PDB entry 6YWV | electron microscopy, 3.03 A resolution | chains A and J of the 43 polymer chains in the assembly

# Chain A
Molecule: 23 S rRNA
Source organism: Neurospora crassa OR74A
Sequence (3464 nucleotides; row label = number of the first residue in the row; note: 28 numbers in that range are skipped by the numbering (no residue carries them; nothing is unmodelled there); a row labelled like 1655A-1655Z holds insertion residues (1655A, then the next letters in order)):
     1 AAAUGUAAUG GAUAUAAAGC UUAUGUUUAU AUAUAUAGAC AUAUAUAAGU AUAUAAAGAG
    61 ACUACUACCA AUAGCUACAC UAUGUAUUAA GGAGAGUAUA ACUUAAUUUA UGUUUAUGAU
   121 UUUAUCAUAC CCCUAAAAAU GACACCGAGG AGCAAGGGUC GGGUUAGCAU CCUGGUUCGU
   181 ACACCUUGGU GACCUAGGCU AGUACCAGGU CCCCCUCUAA GGGACUUGUC CCCCUCUAAG
   241 GGACUUGCGU CGGUCCUAUC CUAGGCCGAA UAGGUGAAUA AAUACUUACG GACGGCCUUG
   301 GUCUGUCCUA GAGGUUAUCA ACAUAUGAAC UCUUAGAGAA AUUACUUAAU AAACGAAGUG
   361 AAUUGAAAUA UCUUAUUAAC UUCAGGAAAA GAAAUCAAAC GAGAUUCUAU GAUUAGUGUG
   421 AACGAAAAUA GAGCAGCCUA UUAAAAUAAG UAAAAUGGCU UUAAAGCUGU UUGAAUAUUG
   481 UGGGGAACCU UCCUCAAAGG CUAAAUAUAA UACAUGAGUU ACAGAGAAAA GUACCGUGAG
   541 GGAAAGCUUU GAAAUAGUAG UUUUAUAAGC AGCUCAAGCA AUAAGAAAGC GAGAGCGUAC
   601 CUUUUGCAUA AUGGGUCACC AAGUUAAUUU UAGAUGCGAG CGAAUUUAUU UAUGUUUUUA
   661 CUGAUUAAAC AAUAUAAUGA AUCAUAAUUA UUUUUGUAAC GAGUAUUAGU AUUAAAUCUU
   721 AAUUUAAUAU UAGUAUAAGU UUUCAGUAUG GCGGCUACAU AGCAUAAUCU AUGCAGCCAG
   781 CCAAUAAUUG GAUUUCCAAU CCAAUUUCGG UAAUAAAUAG AUGUGCAUAG UUAAACCGAU
   841 CAUUAAAAUA AUGAAUAGUG UCUAAAGUUA GACCCGAAGC CUGGUGAUCU UACUAUAGUC
   901 AGGACUAUAA AGGUCCGAAC GGGUUAUCGU UGCAAAGAUA UCCGAAGAAC UAUGGUAAGC
   961 GAGUGAAAGA CAACACUGAC UAGGAUAGCU GGUUUUCUGC GAAACCUAUA AUAGUAGGCA
  1021 AUUUAAGUAA CAUCUUAGUA GGUACAGAAC UUAAUCUCAG ACAAGAUGUA GAUUUUCAUA
  1081 CCUAUGUUUA GGUAUGAAAU GCAUUUUUUU UUGUAUACAU CGGGGGAUCG UGAAGAUUUU
  1141 AUCGGUGAGU AUGUAGACUC GGAAUGACAA AGAUGAAUCU UGAAUAAUCA GACAUAGAAU
  1201 GAUAAGGUUG UAUGUCAAAA GGGAAACAGC CCAGAACAAG AGUUAAGGUU CCAAAAUUAU
  1261 UAUUAAGUGA AAUAAAGAAA GUUUUUAUAU AAGUCGACAA GAAGAUGGGC UUGGAAGCAG
  1321 CCAUAAUUUA AAGAUCUCGU AACAGAGCAC UUGUUAAAUC UUAAAAGCAU CGAAAAUUUA
  1381 ACGGAUCUAA AUAAUAUACC GAAACCUUGU CCAUAUGUAA CAUUAGUAAU AAUAUGCUAU
  1441 UAAUGUUAUU UGAUGGGGUA GCAGAACGUU GAGUGAAUCU UAGAUUUUUU UUUUAUAACU
  1501 AAAUAUAGAU GAUAACUCAA GUGAGAAUGG UGACAUGAGU AACAAAAAAG AGUUUAAGGU
  1561 ACCUAAAAGG UAUCUUAGAG UCUCGCCUAA AGCUUAUGGC UACGUCAAGU AACGGCCUCU
  1621 AAGUUUAUAA UCUGAAGAUU AUGACGAUGA GAAAA
1655A-1655Z UAACGCGCAGAAGUGCGCUGCUUUGA
1656A-1656B UA
  1676 CUU
  1687 AUGGUACCAA CAUUUAAAAG UGAAAAUUGU GCAGGAAGGA UCAGUAUCCU UUCAUUCUUA
  1747 UGUGGGGGAG UGGACAAAAC UGAACAGAGU GUAUCUGAAC ACAGAUGAGU CCACACCCCC
  1807 CCCCAUGUAA UGAAUGAAUG ACAAACCGUA CCUAGAAUCU GAAACAAGUA AGCUAGUAGA
  1867 GAAUACGAAG GCGUGAAUGA GAUAACAAUC AUAAAGGAAC UCGGCAAACU AACUACCGUA
  1927 ACUUAGGGAU AAGGAGAGCU CAUUAGUCUC GAUUAAUACG AGUAAAAAGG AAGAAGCAUG
  1987 GAAUAUUGUU GUACGACUGU UUAAUUAAAA CAAAGCACUU UGCAAAAAGA CGAUAAGUCU
  2047 AAGUAUUGAG UGUGAUUUCU GCCCGAUGCC GGCUGGUUAA CGAAUUUUCU AAAUUGAAAA
  2107 AAAAUUUGGU UUCAGAGGAA CCCCCGGUUA AUGGCGGCCU UAGCGUGAGG GUCCUAAGGU
  2167 AGCGAAAUGC CUUGGCCGUU AAAUGCGGUC UUGCAUGAAU GAUGUAACGA UACAACAGCU
  2227 GUCUCUAUGA UUGACUCAGU GAAAUUGGAA UAACUGUGCA GAUACAGUUU ACCUCUAGUU
  2287 AGACGAGAAG ACCCUAUGCA GCUUUACUGU UACUAAUUAU UGAAUACGAU UCUGAAAAUU
  2347 UCCAGUGUAA AAGGUAAUCG AUAAGAUAUA AUUGAAACAC CUUUAUUUUU CUAUCGUAUU
  2407 AUUAAACCUU AAAUUAAGGA ACAAUUGUUA GAAGACAGUU UAUGCGGGGC ACAGGCCCCA
  2467 UAAAGAGUAA AUGGGUGUGU CUAAAAUUUA UAAAUUUAUG UUUGCAAUUU UUUAUAGUGA
  2527 UUAUAUAUCA AAUCAUCUUU AUGCUAUUCA UAGAGUGUAU UUAUUAUAUU CCUUGGGUAC
  2587 AGUAUAAAAA UUAUAUAUGU AUUAAUUUAC AUAUAUUUUU UCUAAGAAAU UAGGUAAGAU
  2647 UUUGUUUAUA GAGAAAUUAG AUGUAAAAAA AAAAUCUUAU GAGGGCGGUA UUUAAUAAUC
  2707 CGCUUCUAAU AUUUUUUUGU AGUUAUUAUU AUAAAUUUAA UAAUAAUCAU GUUUAUUACU
  2767 UAAAAAGCUU AAUGGCUUAA UCUUGCCUUA CUGUUUGAUU AACAACAAAU CUUACAGUCG
  2827 CGUAAGCGGG GCAUAGGAUC ACAAGAUACA AAAAGGAAAG AUCUUGGAUU UUUGGAAAAG
  2887 CUACGCUAGG GAUAACAGGC UAAUUUGCGC AAGAGUGUAC AAAAUGAGUG CGCGGUUUGG
  2947 CACCUCGAUG UCGGCUUGAC UAAUCCUCAU GGAUGCAGAA ACUAUGUAGG GUACGACUGU
  3007 UCGUCGAUUA AAAAGUUACA UGAGCUGGGU UAAAUACGUC GUGAGACAGU AUGGUUUCUA
  3067 UCUUCUAGAG GGAAUUAGAA UAUAAUAAGG AUUAACCUUU GUACGAAAGG AACAUGGGGU
  3127 ACUAUUGUUA UACCUAGUUG UAUAACAGUU UUAUUAACCU CUGGUUUACC UGUUGUUUAU
  3187 GUGCCUUAUA UUAAUUUCAU GUGUGAUGCU CCGCAAGGAU AUUACAGGGA UGUUACCGUC
  3247 ACUUGAGUAA AUACAAUAGC AUAAGCAUGG CAGGAAAGCU AAGUUAGUCA AAAAUAAGUG
  3307 CUGAAAGCAU AUAGGCACGA AAUUUACCUU AAGAUAUUUC UUAAAUAUAC GUAAGAAAAU
  3367 AUUACGUUAA UAGGCUUAGU UUGUAAUAAU CUAGAGAUUU UAAGGAACUA AGUACUAAUU
  3427 UUAUAAAAAA CUGAAUGAUU AAUAUAUCUU ACAUUUUC
Disordered / not traced: 1-4, 35-40, 121-309, 646-817, 1084-1089, 1126-1138, 1433-1437, 1655A-1655Z, 1656A-1656B, 1687, 1728-1828, 1918-1919, 1943-1980, 2066-2207, 2336-2398, 2449-2459, 2493-2504, 2525-2528, 2557-2579, 2599-2628, 2695-2703, 2738-2743, 3138-3147, 3194-3231, 3391-3407, 3460-3464
Ion coordination: Mg2+ site 1 near A105 (its only coordinating residue here); Mg2+ site 2 near A328 (its only coordinating residue here); Mg2+ site 3 near A335 (its only coordinating residue here); Mg2+ site 4: A335, G336; K+ site 1 near A367 (its only coordinating residue here); Mg2+ site 5 near G411 (its only coordinating residue here); K+ site 2 near A415 (its only coordinating residue here); Mg2+ site 6: A453, G466; Mg2+ site 7 near A453 (its only coordinating residue here); K+ site 3 near A465 (its only coordinating residue here); Mg2+ site 8: A486, A2859; Mg2+ site 9 near A497 (its only coordinating residue here); 99 more Mg2+ sites not listed; 19 more K+ sites not listed
Ligand contacts:
  - NAD (nicotinamide-adenine-dinucleotide): A2755, G2757, U2759, U2760
  - spermine (SPM): U1249, U1250, C1251, A1270, A1271, C1382, G1383, G1384, A1385, U1392

# Chain J
Name: 50S ribosomal subunit protein L15
Source organism: Neurospora crassa OR74A
UniProt: Q7SB98 (Q7SB98_NEUCR); numbering as in UniProt (aligned over 1-312)
Amino-acid sequence (312 residues; each row starts with the number of its first residue):
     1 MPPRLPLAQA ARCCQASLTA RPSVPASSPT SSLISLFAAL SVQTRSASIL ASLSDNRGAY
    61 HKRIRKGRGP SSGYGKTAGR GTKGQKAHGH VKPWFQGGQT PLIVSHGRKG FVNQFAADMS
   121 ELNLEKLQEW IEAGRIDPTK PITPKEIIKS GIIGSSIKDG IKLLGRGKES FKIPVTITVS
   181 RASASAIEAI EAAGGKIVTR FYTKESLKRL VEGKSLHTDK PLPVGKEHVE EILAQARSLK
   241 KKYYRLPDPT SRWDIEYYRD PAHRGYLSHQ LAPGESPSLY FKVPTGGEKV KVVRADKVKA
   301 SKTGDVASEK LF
Disordered / not traced: 1-46, 290-312
Ion coordination: Mg2+: Gly79 (shared with A1186(A) of chain A)

# Chain A / chain J interface
Residue-residue contacts - 205 pairs, chain A then chain J:
  G365(A) with Lys92(J), hydrogen bond to the phosphate
  A366(A) with Lys92(J), phosphate contact; Trp94(J), phosphate contact
  A367(A) with Gln85(J), hydrogen bond to the base; Trp94(J), phosphate contact; Phe95(J), base contact
  A399(A) with Thr203(J), phosphate contact; Pro247(J), sugar contact; Asp248(J), sugar contact; Thr250(J), hydrogen bond to the sugar
  C400(A) with Arg209(J), hydrogen bond to the sugar; Tyr244(J), sugar contact; Arg245(J), salt bridge to the phosphate; Pro247(J), phosphate contact; Asp248(J), hydrogen bond to the phosphate
  G401(A) with Arg209(J), sugar contact; Lys242(J), salt bridge to the phosphate; Tyr244(J), phosphate contact; Arg245(J), phosphate contact
  A402(A) with Tyr244(J), hydrogen bond to the phosphate
  A415(A) with Gln114(J), sugar contact
  A421(A) with Trp94(J), hydrogen bond to the phosphate
  A422(A) with Trp94(J), hydrogen bond to the phosphate
  U602(A) with Lys76(J), salt bridge to the phosphate
  U603(A) with Lys76(J), salt bridge to the phosphate; Lys83(J), hydrogen bond to the phosphate
  U604(A) with Thr82(J), phosphate contact; Lys83(J), salt bridge to the phosphate
  G623(A) with Lys66(J), sugar contact; Arg68(J), salt bridge to the phosphate; Thr77(J), base contact; Ala78(J), base contact; Arg80(J), hydrogen bond to the base
  A632(A) with His61(J), base contact
  G633(A) with Gly58(J), hydrogen bond to the sugar; Ala59(J), hydrogen bond to the base; His61(J), hydrogen bond to the base
  A634(A) with Asn56(J), sugar contact; Gly58(J), sugar contact; Ala59(J), sugar contact
  U635(A) with Asn56(J), sugar contact
  A639(A) with Lys126(J), hydrogen bond to the sugar; Trp130(J), phosphate contact
  G640(A) with Trp130(J), phosphate contact; Arg135(J), salt bridge to the phosphate; Ser155(J), hydrogen bond to the base
  C641(A) with Ser155(J), hydrogen bond to the base
  A821(A) with Lys149(J), salt bridge to the phosphate; Val211(J), sugar contact; Glu212(J), phosphate contact
  U822(A) with Val211(J), phosphate contact; Glu212(J), sugar contact
  G825(A) with Ser155(J), hydrogen bond to the base
  C826(A) with Ser155(J), hydrogen bond to the base
  A827(A) with Ile153(J), base contact; Gly154(J), base contact; Ser156(J), hydrogen bond to the base
  U828(A) with Lys126(J), base contact; Ile152(J), base contact; Ile153(J), hydrogen bond to the base
  A829(A) with Glu121(J), hydrogen bond to the sugar; Asn123(J), hydrogen bond to the base; Leu164(J), base contact; Arg166(J), salt bridge to the phosphate
  A833(A) with Lys109(J), salt bridge to the phosphate; Gly110(J), sugar contact; Phe111(J), hydrogen bond to the sugar
  A834(A) with Phe111(J), sugar contact; Asn113(J), hydrogen bond to the sugar
  A835(A) with Asn113(J), sugar contact; Ala116(J), sugar contact
  C836(A) with Arg181(J), salt bridge to the phosphate; Trp253(J), sugar contact
  C837(A) with Lys162(J), salt bridge to the phosphate; Arg181(J), salt bridge to the phosphate; Tyr257(J), phosphate contact; His263(J), salt bridge to the phosphate
  G838(A) with Glu121(J), hydrogen bond to the base; Lys162(J), salt bridge to the phosphate; Leu164(J), base contact; Ser183(J), phosphate contact; Ala184(J), hydrogen bond to the phosphate
  A839(A) with Leu164(J), phosphate contact; Gly165(J), hydrogen bond to the phosphate; Arg166(J), hydrogen bond to the base; Lys168(J), salt bridge to the phosphate; Ser183(J), hydrogen bond to the phosphate; Ser185(J), hydrogen bond to the phosphate
  U840(A) with Lys168(J), salt bridge to the phosphate
  U863(A) with Ala59(J), base contact; Tyr60(J), sugar contact; His61(J), hydrogen bond to the sugar
  A864(A) with His61(J), sugar contact; Lys62(J), hydrogen bond to the sugar; Arg63(J), phosphate contact; Ile64(J), phosphate contact
  A865(A) with Arg63(J), phosphate contact; Ile64(J), hydrogen bond to the phosphate
  A866(A) with Lys66(J), salt bridge to the phosphate
  U868(A) with His90(J), salt bridge to the phosphate; Pro93(J), phosphate contact
  U869(A) with His90(J), salt bridge to the phosphate; Pro93(J), phosphate contact
  C873(A) with Arg80(J), salt bridge to the phosphate; Ala87(J), hydrogen bond to the base
  G988(A) with Gln85(J), hydrogen bond to the sugar; His88(J), phosphate contact
  C989(A) with Gly84(J), phosphate contact; His88(J), salt bridge to the phosphate
  U990(A) with Lys83(J), salt bridge to the phosphate; His88(J), salt bridge to the phosphate
  G991(A) with Lys83(J), salt bridge to the phosphate
  U993(A) with Gly67(J), hydrogen bond to the sugar; Lys76(J), hydrogen bond to the base; Thr77(J), base contact
  U994(A) with Gly67(J), phosphate contact; Arg68(J), hydrogen bond to the base; Gly69(J), hydrogen bond to the phosphate; Gly75(J), phosphate contact; Lys76(J), phosphate contact
  U995(A) with Arg68(J), base contact; Gly69(J), phosphate contact; Pro70(J), phosphate contact
  U996(A) with Ser71(J), hydrogen bond to the phosphate; Ser72(J), base contact
  C997(A) with Ser71(J), hydrogen bond to the phosphate; Ser72(J), base contact
  A1008(A) with Gln99(J), hydrogen bond to the sugar
  U1009(A) with Gly97(J), hydrogen bond to the sugar; Gly98(J), sugar contact; Gln99(J), sugar contact
  G1014(A) with Gln85(J), hydrogen bond to the sugar; Gly97(J), hydrogen bond to the base
  U1015(A) with Gly84(J), phosphate contact; Gln85(J), hydrogen bond to the phosphate; Lys86(J), hydrogen bond to the phosphate; Phe95(J), sugar contact; Gly97(J), base contact
  A1016(A) with Lys86(J), salt bridge to the phosphate; Phe95(J), sugar contact; Gln96(J), sugar contact; Gly97(J), sugar contact
  A1187(A) with Gly81(J), phosphate contact; Lys86(J), salt bridge to the phosphate
  U1188(A) with Gly81(J), phosphate contact; Thr82(J), hydrogen bond to the phosphate
  U1444(A) with Arg57(J), sugar contact
  G1445(A) with Arg57(J), salt bridge to the phosphate
  A1460(A) with Thr77(J), phosphate contact; Gly81(J), sugar contact
  G1461(A) with Thr77(J), hydrogen bond to the phosphate; Gly79(J), hydrogen bond to the phosphate; Arg80(J), hydrogen bond to the phosphate; Gly81(J), hydrogen bond to the phosphate
  C1462(A) with Tyr74(J), phosphate contact; Gly79(J), phosphate contact
  A1463(A) with Ser72(J), base contact; Tyr74(J), hydrogen bond to the phosphate
  G1464(A) with Lys62(J), hydrogen bond to the base
  A1465(A) with Lys62(J), phosphate contact
  G1473(A) with Leu50(J), base contact
  U1474(A) with Ser48(J), hydrogen bond to the sugar; Leu50(J), sugar contact; Ala51(J), base contact
  A1515(A) with Ala51(J), base contact
  C1516(A) with Ala51(J), sugar contact; Leu53(J), hydrogen bond to the sugar
  U1517(A) with Leu53(J), sugar contact; Ser54(J), sugar contact; Tyr60(J), phosphate contact
  C1518(A) with Tyr60(J), hydrogen bond to the phosphate
  U1522(A) with Arg63(J), hydrogen bond to the base; Arg65(J), hydrogen bond to the base
  G1523(A) with Arg65(J), salt bridge to the phosphate; Arg68(J), salt bridge to the phosphate
  A2811(A) with Gln99(J), hydrogen bond to the base
  C2812(A) with Gln99(J), base contact; Leu102(J), sugar contact
  A2813(A) with Leu102(J), sugar contact; His106(J), hydrogen bond to the sugar
  A2844(A) with Ser105(J), hydrogen bond to the sugar
  U2845(A) with Val104(J), hydrogen bond to the sugar; Ser105(J), sugar contact; His106(J), sugar contact
  C2855(A) with Phe111(J), base contact
  A2856(A) with Asn113(J), hydrogen bond to the sugar; Phe115(J), sugar contact
  A2857(A) with Phe115(J), sugar contact
  A2858(A) with Phe115(J), sugar contact
  A2860(A) with Thr250(J), sugar contact; Ser251(J), phosphate contact; Arg252(J), phosphate contact
  G2861(A) with Ser251(J), phosphate contact; Arg252(J), hydrogen bond to the phosphate
  G2862(A) with Arg252(J), salt bridge to the phosphate
  G2866(A) with Phe111(J), base contact
  A2867(A) with Gly110(J), hydrogen bond to the phosphate; Phe111(J), sugar contact
  U2868(A) with Arg108(J), phosphate contact; Lys109(J), phosphate contact; Gly110(J), hydrogen bond to the phosphate
  C2869(A) with Lys109(J), phosphate contact
  G2880(A) with Gln99(J), base contact; Thr100(J), hydrogen bond to the sugar
  G2881(A) with Thr100(J), base contact
Interface residues without a listed pair, chain A (103 interface residues in all): A398, G416, U624, G642, G823, C862, U998, A1186, A1520, A2814
Interface residues without a listed pair, chain J (107 interface residues in all): Ser52, Asp55, Gly89, Val91, Gly107, Ser120, Lys145, Gly151, Lys158, Ala182, Phe201, Glu205, Leu246

# Overview
103 residues of chain A face 107 of chain J across their interface, with 68 hydrogen bonds and 31 salt
bridges. Polar pairs include A367(A)-Gln85(J), G623(A)-Arg80(J) and G633(A)-Ala59(J). Bound to chain A: NAD
and spermine. A335(A) and G336(A) coordinate Mg2+ site 4.
Chain A is 23 S rRNA and chain J is 50S ribosomal subunit protein L15, both from Neurospora crassa OR74A; the
structure, The structure of the Atp25 bound assembly intermediate of the mitoribosome from Neurospora crassa,
was determined by electron microscopy together with 6YW5, 6YWE, 6YWS, 6YWX and 6YWY from the same study.
